8UAR - chains J and K of the 12 polymer chains in the assembly; structure by X-ray diffraction, 2.99 A resolution.

# Chain J (and K)
Molecule: Rhodococcus ruber ADH
Source organism: Rhodococcus ruber
Notes: chain K of this document is another copy of the same molecule, construct and numbering; everything in this record applies to it too
Sequence (365 residues; numbered -19 to 345; the number before each row is that of its first residue; numbers below 1 keep their minus sign (Met-19 is residue -19)):
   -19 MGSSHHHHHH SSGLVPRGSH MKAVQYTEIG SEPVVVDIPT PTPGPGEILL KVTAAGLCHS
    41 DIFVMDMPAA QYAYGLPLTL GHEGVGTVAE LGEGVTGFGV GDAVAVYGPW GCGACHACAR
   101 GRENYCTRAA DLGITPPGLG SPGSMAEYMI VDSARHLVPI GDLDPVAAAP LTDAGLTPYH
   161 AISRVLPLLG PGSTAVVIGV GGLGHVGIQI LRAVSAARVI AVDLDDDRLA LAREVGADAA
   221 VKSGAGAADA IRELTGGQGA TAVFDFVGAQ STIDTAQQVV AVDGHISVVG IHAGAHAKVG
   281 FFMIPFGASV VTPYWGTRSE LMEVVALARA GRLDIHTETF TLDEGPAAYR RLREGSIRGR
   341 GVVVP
Disordered / not traced: -19 to -4
Bound ions: Zn2+ site 1: Cys38, His62, Glu63, Asp153; Zn2+ site 2: Cys92, Cys95, Cys98, Cys106
Residues lining bound ligands: W46 (1-{[4-(hydroxymethyl)phenyl]methyl}-1,4-dihydropyridine-3-carboxamide): Cys38, Ser40, His62, Leu119, Asp153, Thr157, Leu183, Val269, Pro293, Tyr294, Trp295

# Interface between chain J and chain K
Pairs across the interface (4; chain J residue first):
  His0(J) - Thr319(K)  hydrogen bond (side chain-backbone)
  His0(J) - Glu324(K)  salt bridge
  Lys2(J) - Glu324(K)
  Asp17(J) - Glu324(K)
Also at the interface, not in a pair above, chain J (5 interface residues in all): Val15, Val16
Also at the interface, not in a pair above, chain K (4 interface residues in all): Phe320, Arg331

# Summary
5 residues of chain J and 4 residues of chain K are in contact, with 1 hydrogen bond and 1 salt bridge. Among
the polar pairs are His0(J)-Glu324(K) and His0(J)-Thr319(K). Bound to chain J: compound W46.
Both chains are Rhodococcus ruber ADH (Rhodococcus ruber). Entry 8UAR (Rhodococcus ruber Alcohol Dehydrogenase
NADH Biomimetic Complex - Compound 4b) was determined by X-ray diffraction, deposited together with 8UAS and
8UAT.
